Entry 4DQI (X-ray diffraction, 1.69 A resolution); this record covers chains A and C of the 3 polymer chains in the assembly.

[Chain A]
Molecule: DNA polymerase I
Source organism: Geobacillus kaustophilus
Notes: EC 2.7.7.7; fragment: Bacillus Fragment (analogous to E. coli Klenow Fragment)
Reference sequence: Q5KWC1 (Q5KWC1_GEOKA); residues 285-876 here correspond to UniProt positions 287-878 (UniProt number = residue number + 2)
Amino-acid sequence (592 residues; each row starts with the number of its first residue):
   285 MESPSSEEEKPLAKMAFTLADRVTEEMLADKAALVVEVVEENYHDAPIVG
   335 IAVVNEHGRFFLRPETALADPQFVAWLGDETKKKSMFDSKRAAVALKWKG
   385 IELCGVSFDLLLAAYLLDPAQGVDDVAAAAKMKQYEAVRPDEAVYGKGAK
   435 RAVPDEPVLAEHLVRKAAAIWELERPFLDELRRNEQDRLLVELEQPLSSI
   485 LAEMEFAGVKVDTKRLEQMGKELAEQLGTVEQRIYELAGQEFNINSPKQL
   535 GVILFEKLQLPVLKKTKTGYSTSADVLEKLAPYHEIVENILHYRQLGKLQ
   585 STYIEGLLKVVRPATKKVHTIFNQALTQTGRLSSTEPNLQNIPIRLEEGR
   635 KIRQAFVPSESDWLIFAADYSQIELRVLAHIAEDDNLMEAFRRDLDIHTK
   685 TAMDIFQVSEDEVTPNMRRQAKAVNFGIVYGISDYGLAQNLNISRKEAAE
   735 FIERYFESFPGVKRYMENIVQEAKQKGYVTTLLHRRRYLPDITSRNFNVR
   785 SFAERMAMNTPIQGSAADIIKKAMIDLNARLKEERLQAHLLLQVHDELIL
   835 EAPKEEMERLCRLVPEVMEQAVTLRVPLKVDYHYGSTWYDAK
Unresolved in the structure: 285-297
Construct notes: engineered mutation Ala598 (Asp600 in Q5KWC1)
Ion coordination: Mg2+: Asp653, Tyr654, Asp830 (together with 2'-deoxycytidine-5'-triphosphate)
Small-molecule neighbours:
  - 2'-deoxycytidine-5'-triphosphate (DCP), molecule 1: Glu469, Gln470, Asp471, Arg472, Leu473, Leu766, Leu767, His768
  - 2'-deoxycytidine-5'-triphosphate (DCP), molecule 2: Arg615, Asp653, Tyr654, Ser655, Gln656, Ile657, Glu658, His682, Arg702, Lys706, Ala707, Phe710, Tyr714, Asp830

[Chain C]
Molecule: 13-nt DNA strand
Sequence (13 nucleotides; each row starts with the number of its first residue; numbering starts at 0):
     0 CATGGGAGTCAGG
Unresolved in the structure: 0

[How chain A and chain C interact]
Residue-residue contacts (49):
  Asn527(A) with DG11(C), hydrogen bond to the phosphate
  Asn529(A) with DG11(C), sugar contact
  Ser530(A) with DG11(C), hydrogen bond to the phosphate; DG12(C), hydrogen bond to the phosphate
  Gln533(A) with DG12(C), hydrogen bond to the phosphate
  Lys582(A) with DG7(C), base contact; DT8(C), hydrogen bond to the base; DC9(C), sugar contact
  Ser585(A) with DC9(C), phosphate contact
  Thr586(A) with DC9(C), sugar contact
  Gly590(A) with DC9(C), phosphate contact
  Leu610(A) with DA6(C), phosphate contact; DG7(C), phosphate contact
  Thr611(A) with DA6(C), phosphate contact
  Gln612(A) with DG5(C), phosphate contact; DA6(C), hydrogen bond to the phosphate
  Thr613(A) with DG5(C), sugar contact
  Arg615(A) with DG4(C), base contact; DG5(C), base contact
  Ser617(A) with DA6(C), phosphate contact; DG7(C), hydrogen bond to the phosphate
  Ser618(A) with DG7(C), sugar contact
  Thr619(A) with DG7(C), phosphate contact; DT8(C), phosphate contact
  Glu620(A) with DT8(C), hydrogen bond to the phosphate
  Asn622(A) with DG7(C), hydrogen bond to the sugar
  Asn625(A) with DG7(C), base contact
  Ala707(A) with DG3(C), base contact
  Phe710(A) with DG3(C), base contact
  Gly711(A) with DG3(C), base contact
  Tyr714(A) with DG3(C), base contact
  Gly715(A) with DG3(C), sugar contact
  Ile716(A) with DG3(C), hydrogen bond to the sugar
  Ser717(A) with DT2(C), hydrogen bond to the base; DG3(C), hydrogen bond to the phosphate
  Tyr719(A) with DT2(C), base contact
  Gly720(A) with DG3(C), phosphate contact
  Arg729(A) with DT2(C), base contact
  Arg771(A) with DG5(C), salt bridge to the phosphate
  Phe781(A) with DA1(C), base contact
  Asn782(A) with DA1(C), sugar contact
  Phe786(A) with DT2(C), phosphate contact; DG4(C), phosphate contact
  Arg789(A) with DG3(C), hydrogen bond to the phosphate; DG4(C), salt bridge to the phosphate
  Met790(A) with DG5(C), phosphate contact
  Asn793(A) with DG4(C), sugar contact
  Gln797(A) with DG4(C), hydrogen bond to the base; DG5(C), hydrogen bond to the sugar
Other interface residues (no listed pair), chain A (40 interface residues in all): Lys532, Asn607, His829
Other interface residues (no listed pair), chain C (12 interface residues in all): DA10

[Overview]
40 residues of chain A and 12 residues of chain C are in contact, with 15 hydrogen bonds and 2 salt bridges.
Polar contacts include Lys582(A)-DT8(C), Ser717(A)-DT2(C) and Gln797(A)-DG4(C). Ligands of chain A:
2'-deoxycytidine-5'-triphosphate. The Mg2+ site is built by Asp653(A), Tyr654(A) and Asp830(A).
Here chain A is DNA polymerase I (Geobacillus kaustophilus) and chain C is a 13-nt DNA strand. Entry 4DQI
(Ternary complex of Bacillus DNA Polymerase I Large Fragment, DNA duplex, and dCTP (paired with dG ...) was
determined by X-ray diffraction (same publication as 4DQP, 4DQQ, 4DQR, 4DQS, 4DS4, 4DS5 and 3 further
entries).
